Entry 6ZZY (electron microscopy, 3.16 A resolution); this record covers chains H and L of the 23 polymer chains in the assembly.

[Chain H]
Protein: Photosystem I reaction center subunit VI-chloroplastic-like
Source organism: Chlorella ohadii
UniProt: A0A2P6TPU7 (A0A2P6TPU7_CHLSO); aligned to UniProt positions 34-127 over residues 34-127 (the alignment contains insertions or deletions, so no single offset holds)
Chain sequence (94 residues; row label = number of the first residue in the row):
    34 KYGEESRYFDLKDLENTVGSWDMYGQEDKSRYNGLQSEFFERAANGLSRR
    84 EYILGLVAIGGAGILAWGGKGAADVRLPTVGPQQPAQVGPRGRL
Differences from the reference sequence: conflict Ile92 (Val in A0A2P6TPU7), Gly102 (Leu in A0A2P6TPU7), Ala105 (Ser in A0A2P6TPU7), Ala106 (Ser in A0A2P6TPU7), Arg109 (Ser in A0A2P6TPU7), Val113 (Lys114 in A0A2P6TPU7)
Residues lining bound ligands:
  - beta-carotene (BCR): Leu68, Phe72, Arg75
  - chlorophyll a (CLA), molecule 1: Ser63, Arg64, Asn66, Gly67, Leu68, Gln69, Phe72, Phe73
  - chlorophyll a (CLA), molecule 2: Arg64, Tyr65, Gln69, Phe73
  - chlorophyll a (CLA), molecule 3: Phe72, Arg75, Ala76, Asn78
  - chlorophyll a (CLA), molecule 4: Gly93, Gly96, Ile97, Trp100, Leu110
  - chlorophyll a (CLA), molecule 5: Ala99, Trp100, Lys103, Gly104, Asp107, Val108

[Chain L]
Protein: PSI subunit V
Source organism: Chlorella ohadii
UniProt: A0A2P6TC44 (A0A2P6TC44_CHLSO); aligned to UniProt positions 295-451 over residues 295-451 (the alignment contains insertions or deletions, so no single offset holds)
Chain sequence (157 residues; each row starts with the number of its first residue):
   295 KVQVVQPVNGDPFIGMLETPVTSSPAIAWYLSNLPAYRTGVSPLLRGVEI
   345 GLAHGYLLVGPFIKLGPLRDVENVAEIVGCINGAATVLILTLCLAYGAVT
   395 FQGEGPQVGVKTLSGRSIPRDPLQSADGWNKFTAGFAVGGLSGAAWGYLC
   445 TQILPYY
Differences from the reference sequence: conflict Tyr350 (Phe in A0A2P6TC44), Asp364 (Asn in A0A2P6TC44), Asp421 (Glu422 in A0A2P6TC44), Leu443 (Ile444 in A0A2P6TC44)
Metal / ion sites: chlorophyll a Mg near Glu343 (its only coordinating residue here)
Residues lining bound ligands:
  - beta-carotene (BCR), molecule 1: Tyr324, Leu346, Ala347, Tyr350, Ser436, Ala439, Trp440
  - beta-carotene (BCR), molecule 2: Ile344, His348, Ile383, Leu386, Cys387, Tyr390, Phe426, Phe430
  - beta-carotene (BCR), molecule 3: Tyr350, Trp440, Cys444, Leu448
  - beta-carotene (BCR), molecule 4: Phe356, Ile375, Ala378, Ala379, Leu382
  - chlorophyll a (CLA), molecule 1: Val299, Leu311, Thr313
  - chlorophyll a (CLA), molecule 2: Met310, Thr313, Val315, Thr316, Ile321, Tyr324, Leu325
  - chlorophyll a (CLA), molecule 3: Val315, Tyr324, Leu328, Pro329, Ala330, Glu343, Ile344, Ala347, His348, Leu351
  - chlorophyll a (CLA), molecule 4: Trp323, Tyr324, Asn327, Leu328, Arg332, Glu343, Leu346, Ala347
  - chlorophyll a (CLA), molecule 5: His348, Leu351, Leu352, Leu382, Ile383
  - chlorophyll a (CLA), molecule 6: Tyr350, Leu351, Val353, Gly354, Pro355, Ile357, Lys358, Leu359, Gly441, Cys444, Leu448, Tyr451
  - chlorophyll a (CLA), molecule 7: Pro355, Phe356, Leu359, Gly360, Pro361, Arg363
  - chlorophyll a (CLA), molecule 8: Phe356, Pro361, Leu362, Ile371, Cys374, Ile375, Gly377, Ala378, Val381
  - chlorophyll a (CLA), molecule 9: Asn367, Glu370, Ile371, Cys374
  - chlorophyll a (CLA), molecule 10: Leu382, Tyr390, Val393

[Chain H / chain L interface]
Residue-residue contacts (75; chain H residue first):
  Lys34(H) - Asp305(L)  salt bridge
  Tyr41(H) - Gly304(L)  hydrogen bond (side chain-backbone)
  Tyr41(H) - Asp305(L)
  Tyr41(H) - Pro306(L)
  Asp46(H) - Lys405(L)  salt bridge
  Glu48(H) - Val402(L)
  Glu48(H) - Gly403(L)
  Glu48(H) - Val404(L)  hydrogen bond (side chain-backbone)
  Glu48(H) - Lys405(L)  hydrogen bond (side chain-backbone)
  Val51(H) - Ile308(L)
  Val51(H) - Val402(L)  hydrophobic
  Ser53(H) - Val402(L)
  Ser53(H) - Gly403(L)
  Ser53(H) - Lys405(L)
  Trp54(H) - Asn303(L)
  Trp54(H) - Asp305(L)
  Trp54(H) - Ile308(L)  hydrophobic
  Trp54(H) - Val404(L)
  Trp54(H) - Lys405(L)
  Trp54(H) - Thr406(L)
  Trp54(H) - Leu407(L)  hydrophobic
  Asp55(H) - Val404(L)
  Asp55(H) - Lys405(L)  hydrogen bond (backbone-backbone)
  Asp55(H) - Thr406(L)  hydrogen bond
  Asp55(H) - Leu407(L)
  Met56(H) - Leu407(L)
  Tyr57(H) - Thr316(L)  hydrogen bond (side chain-backbone)
  Tyr57(H) - Ala322(L)  hydrophobic
  Tyr57(H) - Leu325(L)
  Tyr57(H) - Ser326(L)  hydrogen bond (backbone-side chain)
  Tyr57(H) - Tyr331(L)
  Gly58(H) - Tyr331(L)
  Gln59(H) - Ser326(L)
  Gln59(H) - Tyr331(L)  hydrogen bond (backbone-backbone)
  Gln59(H) - Arg332(L)
  Gln59(H) - Thr333(L)
  Glu60(H) - Thr333(L)  hydrogen bond
  Glu60(H) - Gly334(L)
  Glu60(H) - Ile412(L)
  Asp61(H) - Gly334(L)
  Asp61(H) - Val335(L)
  Arg64(H) - Asn327(L)  hydrogen bond (side chain-backbone)
  Arg64(H) - Leu328(L)
  Arg64(H) - Pro329(L)
  Arg64(H) - Arg332(L)
  Arg64(H) - Glu343(L)  salt bridge
  Tyr65(H) - Pro329(L)
  Tyr65(H) - Val335(L)  hydrophobic
  Tyr65(H) - Leu339(L)  hydrophobic
  Tyr65(H) - Arg340(L)
  Tyr65(H) - Glu343(L)  hydrogen bond
  Ser70(H) - Leu339(L)
  Phe73(H) - Leu338(L)
  Phe73(H) - Val342(L)  hydrophobic
  Glu74(H) - Leu338(L)
  Ala76(H) - Val432(L)
  Ala77(H) - Leu338(L)
  Ala77(H) - Ala428(L)
  Ala77(H) - Val432(L)  hydrophobic
  Leu80(H) - Ala431(L)  hydrophobic
  Ser81(H) - Asn424(L)
  Ser81(H) - Lys425(L)  hydrogen bond
  Ser81(H) - Ala428(L)
  Ile86(H) - Leu384(L)  hydrophobic
  Ile86(H) - Leu388(L)  hydrophobic
  Ile86(H) - Ala431(L)  hydrophobic
  Leu87(H) - Leu388(L)  hydrophobic
  Leu89(H) - Leu384(L)  hydrophobic
  Val90(H) - Val381(L)  hydrophobic
  Val90(H) - Leu384(L)  hydrophobic
  Val90(H) - Thr385(L)
  Val108(H) - Leu362(L)  hydrophobic
  Val108(H) - Ile371(L)  hydrophobic
  Arg109(H) - Val365(L)
  Arg109(H) - Asn367(L)
Interface residues without a listed pair, chain H (36 interface residues in all): Asn49, Thr50, Gly52, Lys62, Arg83, Gly93, Ile97
Interface residues without a listed pair, chain L (50 interface residues in all): Val302, Phe307, Ser317, Leu346, Ala378, Ala392, Thr427, Gly429

[In short]
The interface between chain H and chain L involves 36 residues on one side and 50 on the other; the contacts
include 12 hydrogen bonds and 3 salt bridges. Polar contacts include Lys34(H)-Asp305(L), Asp46(H)-Lys405(L)
and Arg64(H)-Glu343(L).
Chain H is Photosystem I reaction center subunit VI-chloroplastic-like and chain L is PSI subunit V, both from
Chlorella ohadii; the structure, Structure of high-light grown Chlorella ohadii photosystem I, was determined
by electron microscopy together with 6ZZX and 7A4P from the same study.
